6VVX - chains D and P of the 10 polymer chains in the assembly; structure by electron microscopy, 3.39 A resolution.

Chain D:
Protein: DNA-directed RNA polymerase subunit beta'
Source organism: Mycobacterium tuberculosis
Notes: EC 2.7.7.6
UniProt: A5U053 (RPOC_MYCTA); numbering as in UniProt (aligned over 1-1316)
Amino-acid sequence (1326 residues; numbered -1 to 1324; the number before each row is that of its first residue; numbers below 1 keep their minus sign (Gly-1 is residue -1)):
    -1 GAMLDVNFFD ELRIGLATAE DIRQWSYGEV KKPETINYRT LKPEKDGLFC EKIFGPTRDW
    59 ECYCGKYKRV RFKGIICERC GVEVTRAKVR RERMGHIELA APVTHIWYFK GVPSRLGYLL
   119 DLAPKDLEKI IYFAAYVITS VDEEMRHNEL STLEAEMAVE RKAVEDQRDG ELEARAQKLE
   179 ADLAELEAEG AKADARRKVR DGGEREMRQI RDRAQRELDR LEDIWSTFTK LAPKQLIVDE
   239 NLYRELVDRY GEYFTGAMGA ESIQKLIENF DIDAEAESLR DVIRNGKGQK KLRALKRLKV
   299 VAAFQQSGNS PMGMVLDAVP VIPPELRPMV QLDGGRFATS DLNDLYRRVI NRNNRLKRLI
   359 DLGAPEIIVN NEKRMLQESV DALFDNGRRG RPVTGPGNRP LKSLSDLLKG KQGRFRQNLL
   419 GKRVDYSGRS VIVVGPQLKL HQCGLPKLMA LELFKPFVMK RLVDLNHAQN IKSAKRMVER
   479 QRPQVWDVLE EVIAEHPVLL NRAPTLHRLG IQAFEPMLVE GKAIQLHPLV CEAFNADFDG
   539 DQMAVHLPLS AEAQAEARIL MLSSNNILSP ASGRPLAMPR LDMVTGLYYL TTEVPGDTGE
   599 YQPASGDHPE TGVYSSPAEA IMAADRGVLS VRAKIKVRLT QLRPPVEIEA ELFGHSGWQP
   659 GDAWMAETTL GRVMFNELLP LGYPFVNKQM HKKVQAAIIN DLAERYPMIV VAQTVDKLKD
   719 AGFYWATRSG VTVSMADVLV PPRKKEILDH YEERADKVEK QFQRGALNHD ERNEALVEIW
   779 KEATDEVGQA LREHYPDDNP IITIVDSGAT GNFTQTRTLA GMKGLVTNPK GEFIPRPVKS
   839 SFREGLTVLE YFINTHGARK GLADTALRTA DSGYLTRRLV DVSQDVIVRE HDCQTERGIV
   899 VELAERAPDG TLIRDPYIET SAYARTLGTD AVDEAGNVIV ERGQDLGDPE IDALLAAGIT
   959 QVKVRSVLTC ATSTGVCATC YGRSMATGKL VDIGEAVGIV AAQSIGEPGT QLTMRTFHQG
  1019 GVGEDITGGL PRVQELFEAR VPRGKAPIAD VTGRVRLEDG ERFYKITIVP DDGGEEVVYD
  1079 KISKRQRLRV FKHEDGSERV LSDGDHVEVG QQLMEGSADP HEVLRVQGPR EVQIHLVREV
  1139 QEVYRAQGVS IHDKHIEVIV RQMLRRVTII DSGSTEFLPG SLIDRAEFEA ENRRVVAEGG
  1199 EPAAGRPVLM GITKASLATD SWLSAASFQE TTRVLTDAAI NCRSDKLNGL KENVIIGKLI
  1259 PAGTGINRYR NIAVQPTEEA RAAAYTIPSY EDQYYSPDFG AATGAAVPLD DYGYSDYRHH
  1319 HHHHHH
Disordered / not traced: 1013-1024, 1091-1096, 1283-1324
Differences from the reference sequence: expression tag (-1 to 0, 1317-1324)
Bound ions: Zn2+ site 1: Cys60, Tyr61, Cys62, Cys78; Mg2+: Asp535, Asp537, Asp539; Zn2+ site 2: Cys891, Cys968, Cys975, Cys978
Curated features (UniProtKB/Swiss-Prot):
  - binding site (Zn(2+)): Cys60, Cys62, Cys75, Cys78, Cys891, Cys968, Cys975, Cys978
  - binding site (Mg(2+)): Asp535, Asp537, Asp539

Chain P:
Molecule: 90-nt DNA strand
Source organism: Mycobacterium tuberculosis
Sequence (90 nucleotides; each row starts with the number of its first residue):
    65 CGTGCTTGTT TCCGCCCGCT TCGGGGCAAC CCTGCCAGTC TAATACAAAT CCGGCAATGG
   125 AGTCAAGACC AGGTTCGGTC ATCCATAGCC
Disordered / not traced: 65-76, 100-101, 142-154

Chain D / chain P interface:
Residue-residue contacts (7; chain D residue first):
  Val110(D) with DA92(P), sugar contact
  Lys285(D) with DC83(P), salt bridge to the phosphate
  Arg386(D) with DA93(P), salt bridge to the phosphate
  Gly395(D) with DC99(P), sugar contact
  Asn396(D) with DC99(P), hydrogen bond to the phosphate
  Lys409(D) with DC95(P), salt bridge to the phosphate
  Glu1228(D) with DA93(P), phosphate contact
Interface residues without a listed pair, chain D (8 interface residues in all): Lys123
Interface residues without a listed pair, chain P (8 interface residues in all): DG82, DC91, DG98

Summary:
Chain D and chain P each contribute 8 residues to their interface; the contacts include 1 hydrogen bond and 3
salt bridges. Polar pairs include Asn396(D)-DC99(P), Lys285(D)-DC83(P) and Arg386(D)-DA93(P). From UniProt: 8
Zn2+-binding residues and 3 Mg2+-binding residues on chain D.
Here chain D is DNA-directed RNA polymerase subunit beta' and chain P is a 90-nt DNA strand, both from
Mycobacterium tuberculosis. Entry 6VVX (Mycobacterium tuberculosis WT RNAP transcription initiation
intermediate structure with Sorangicin) was determined by electron microscopy together with 6VVS, 6VVT, 6VVV,
6VVY, 6VVZ and 6VW0 from the same study.
